1VQ7 - chains 0 and C of the 32 polymer chains in the assembly; structure by X-ray diffraction, 2.50 A resolution.

Chain 0:
Molecule: 23S ribosomal RNA
From: Haloarcula marismortui
Sequence (2922 nucleotides; row label = number of the first residue in the row):
     2 UUGGCUACUAUGCCAGCUGGUGGAUUGCUCGGCUCAGGCGCUGAUGAAGG
    52 ACGUGCCAAGCUGCGAUAAGCCAUGGGGAGCCGCACGGAGGCGAAGAACC
   102 AUGGAUUUCCGAAUGAGAAUCUCUCUAACAAUUGCUUCGCGCAAUGAGGA
   152 ACCCCGAGAACUGAAACAUCUCAGUAUCGGGAGGAACAGAAAACGCAAUG
   202 UGAUGUCGUUAGUAACCGCGAGUGAACGCGAUACAGCCCAAACCGAAGCC
   252 CUCACGGGCAAUGUGGUGUCAGGGCUACCUCUCAUCAGCCGACCGUCUCG
   302 ACGAAGUCUCUUGGAACAGAGCGUGAUACAGGGUGACAACCCCGUACUCG
   352 AGACCAGUACGACGUGCGGUAGUGCCAGAGUAGCGGGGGUUGGAUAUCCC
   402 UCGCGAAUAACGCAGGCAUCGACUGCGAAGGCUAAACACAACCUGAGACC
   452 GAUAGUGAACAAGUAGUGUGAACGAACGCUGCAAAGUACCCUCAGAAGGG
   502 AGGCGAAAUAGAGCAUGAAAUCAGUUGGCGAUCGAGCGACAGGGCAUACA
   552 AGGUCCCUCGACGAAUGACCGACGCGCGAGCGUCCAGUAAGACUCACGGG
   602 AAGCCGAUGUUCUGUCGUACGUUUUGAAAAACGAGCCAGGGAGUGUGUCU
   652 GCAUGGCAAGUCUAACCGGAGUAUCCGGGGAGGCACAGGGAAACCGACAU
   702 GGCCGCAGGGCUUUGCCCGAGGGCCGCCGUCUUCAAGGGCGGGGAGCCAU
   752 GUGGACACGACCCGAAUCCGGACGAUCUACGCAUGGACAAGAUGAAGCGU
   802 GCCGAAAGGCACGUGGAAGUCUGUUAGAGUUGGUGUCCUACAAUACCCUC
   852 UCGUGAUCUAUGUGUAGGGGUGAAAGGCCCAUCGAGUCCGGCAACAGCUG
   902 GUUCCAAUCGAAACAUGUCGAAGCAUGACCUCCGCCGAGGUAGUCUGUGA
   952 GGUAGAGCGACCGAUUGGUGUGUCCGCCUCCGAGAGGAGUCGGCACACCU
  1002 GUCAAACUCCAAACUUACAGACGCCGUUUGACGCGGGGAUUCCGGUGCGC
  1052 GGGGUAAGCCUGUGUACCAGGAGGGGAACAACCCAGAGAUAGGUUAAGGU
  1102 CCCCAAGUGUGGAUUAAGUGUAAUCCUCUGAAGGUGGUCUCGAGCCCUAG
  1152 ACAGCCGGGAGGUGAGCUUAGAAGCAGCUACCCUCUAAGAAAAGCGUAAC
  1202 AGCUUACCGGCCGAGGUUUGAGGCGCCCAAAAUGAUCGGGACUCAAAUCC
  1252 ACCACCGAGACCUGUCCGUACCACUCAUACUGGUAAUCGAGUAGAUUGGC
  1302 GCUCUAAUUGGAUGGAAGUAGGGGUGAAAACUCCUAUGGACCGAUUAGUG
  1352 ACGAAAAUCCUGGCCAUAGUAGCAGCGAUAGUCGGGUGAGAACCCCGACG
  1402 GCCUAAUGGAUAAGGGUUCCUCAGCACUGCUGAUCAGCUGAGGGUUAGCC
  1452 GGUCCUAAGUCAUACCGCAACUCGACUAUGACGAAAUGGGAAACGGGUUA
  1502 AUAUUCCCGUGCCACUAUGCAGUGAAAGUUGACGCCCUGGGGUCGAUCAC
  1552 GCUGGGCAUUCGCCCAGUCGAACCGUCCAACUCCGUGGAAGCCGUAAUGG
  1602 CAGGAAGCGGACGAACGGCGGCAUAGGGAAACGUGAUUCAACCUGGGGCC
  1652 CAUGAAAAGACGAGCAUAGUGUCCGUACCGAGAACCGACACAGGUGUCCA
  1702 UGGCGGCGAAAGCCAAGGCCUGUCGGGAGCAACCAACGUUAGGGAAUUCG
  1752 GCAAGUUAGUCCCGUACCUUCGGAAGAAGGGAUGCCUGCUCCGGAACGGA
  1802 GCAGGUCGCAGUGACUCGGAAGCUCGGACUGUCUAGUAACAACAUAGGUG
  1852 ACCGCAAAUCCGCAAGGACUCGUACGGUCACUGAAUCCUGCCCAGUGCAG
  1902 GUAUCUGAACACCUCGUACAAGAGGACGAAGGACCUGUCAACGGCGGGGG
  1952 UAACUAUGACCCUCUUAAGGUAGCGUAGUACCUUGCCGCAUCAGUAGCGG
  2002 CUUGCAUGAAUGGAUUAACCAGAGCUUCACUGUCCCAACGUUGGGCCCGG
  2052 UGAACUGUACAUUCCAGUGCGGAGUCUGGAGACACCCAGGGGGAAGCGAA
  2102 GACCCUAUGGAGCUUUACUGCAGGCUGUCGCUGAGACGUGGUCGCCGAUG
  2152 UGCAGCAUAGGUAGGAGACACUACACAGGUACCCGCGCUAGCGGGCCACC
  2202 GAGUCAACAGUGAAAUACUACCCGUCGGUGACUGCGACUCUCACUCCGGG
  2252 AGGAGGACACCGAUAGCCGGGCAGUUUGACUGGGGCGGUACGCGCUCGAA
  2302 AAGAUAUCGAGCGCGCCCUAUGGCUAUCUCAGCCGGGACAGAGACCCGGC
  2352 GAAGAGUGCAAGAGCAAAAGAUAGCUUGACAGUGUUCUUCCCAACGAGGA
  2402 ACGCUGACGCGAAAGCGUGGUCUAGCGAACCAAUUAGCCUGCUUGAUGCG
  2452 GGCAAUUGAUGACAGAAAAGCUACCCUAGGGAUAACAGAGUCGUCACUCG
  2502 CAAGAGCACAUAUCGACCGAGUGGCUUGCUACCUCGAUGUCGGUUCCCUC
  2552 CAUCCUGCCCGUGCAGAAGCGGGCAAGGGUGAGGUUGUUCGCCUAUUAAA
  2602 GGAGGUCGUGAGCUGGGUUUAGACCGUCGUGAGACAGGUCGGCUGCUAUC
  2652 UACUGGGUGUGUAAUGGUGUCUGACAAGAACGACCGUAUAGUACGAGAGG
  2702 AACUACGGUUGGUGGCCACUGGUGUACCGGUUGUUCGAGAGAGCACGUGC
  2752 CGGGUAGCCACGCCACACGGGGUAAGAGCUGAACGCAUCUAAGCUCGAAA
  2802 CCCACUUGGAAAAGAGACACCGCCGAGGUCCCGCGUACAAGACGCGGUCG
  2852 AUAGACUCGGGGUGUGCGCGUCGAGGUAACGAGACGUUAAGCCCACGAGC
  2902 ACUAACAGACCAAAGCCAUCAU
Disordered / not traced: 2-9, 126-127, 715, 971-998, 1560, 1952-1963, 2137-2236, 2339-2343, 2665-2666, 2915-2923
Modified residues: 1MA (6-hydro-1-methyladenosine-5'-monophosphate) at position 628, OMU (o2'-methyluridine 5'-monophosphate) at position 2587, OMG (o2'-methylguanosine-5'-monophosphate) at position 2588, UR3 (3-methyluridine-5'-monophoshate) at position 2619, PSU (pseudouridine-5'-monophosphate) at position 2621
Construct notes: modified residue (628, 2587-2588, 2619, 2621)
Metal / ion sites: Na+ site 1 near U12 (its only coordinating residue here); Mg2+ site 1 near G28 (its only coordinating residue here); Na+ site 2: C40, G41, A442; Na+ site 3: G56, A59, G61; Na+ site 4 near U108 (its only coordinating residue here); Mg2+ site 2 near U115 (its only coordinating residue here); Na+ site 5: C130, U146; Na+ site 6: C141, G142; Mg2+ site 3: C162, U2276; K+ site 1: U163, U172; Mg2+ site 4: A165, A167, C168; Na+ site 7: A165, A166, A167; 86 more Mg2+ sites not listed; 61 more Na+ sites not listed; 2 more K+ sites not listed

Chain C:
Molecule: 50S ribosomal protein L4E
From: Haloarcula marismortui
Reference sequence: P12735 (RL4_HALMA); residues 1-246 here = UniProt positions 1-246
Sequence (246 residues; row label = number of the first residue in the row):
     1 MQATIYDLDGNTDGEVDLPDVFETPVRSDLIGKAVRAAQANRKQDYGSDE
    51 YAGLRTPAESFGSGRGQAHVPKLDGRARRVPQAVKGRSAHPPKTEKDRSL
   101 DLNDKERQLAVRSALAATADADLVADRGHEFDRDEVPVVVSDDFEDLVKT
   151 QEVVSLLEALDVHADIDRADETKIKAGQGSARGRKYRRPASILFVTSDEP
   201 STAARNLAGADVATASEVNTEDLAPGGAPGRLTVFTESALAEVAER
Metal / ion sites: Na+ site 1: Asp45, Thr94, Lys96; Na+ site 2: Arg55 (shared with G475(0) of chain 0)

How chain 0 and chain C interact:
Contacting residue pairs - 225 pairs, chain 0 then chain C:
  C29(0) - Gln178(C)  phosphate contact
  U30(0) - Ala181(C)  phosphate contact
  C34(0) - Gly47(C)  hydrogen bond to the sugar
  C34(0) - Ser48(C)  sugar contact
  C34(0) - Asp49(C)  hydrogen bond to the phosphate
  U35(0) - Asp45(C)  hydrogen bond to the sugar
  U35(0) - Tyr46(C)  sugar contact
  U35(0) - Gly47(C)  sugar contact
  U35(0) - Asp49(C)  phosphate contact
  U35(0) - Thr94(C)  hydrogen bond to the phosphate
  C36(0) - Gln44(C)  base contact
  C36(0) - Asp45(C)  sugar contact
  C36(0) - Thr94(C)  sugar contact
  G326(0) - Gln151(C)  phosphate contact
  G326(0) - Asn206(C)  base contact
  A327(0) - Lys149(C)  salt bridge to the phosphate
  A327(0) - Thr150(C)  sugar contact
  A327(0) - Gln151(C)  hydrogen bond to the base
  A327(0) - Val154(C)  base contact
  A327(0) - Asn206(C)  hydrogen bond to the base
  A327(0) - Leu207(C)  base contact
  U328(0) - Val148(C)  sugar contact
  U328(0) - Lys149(C)  salt bridge to the phosphate
  U328(0) - Thr150(C)  hydrogen bond to the phosphate
  U328(0) - Thr202(C)  sugar contact
  U328(0) - Arg205(C)  phosphate contact
  A329(0) - Arg205(C)  salt bridge to the phosphate
  A329(0) - Asn206(C)  phosphate contact
  C330(0) - Asp170(C)  hydrogen bond to the base
  C330(0) - Arg188(C)  base contact
  C330(0) - Asn206(C)  hydrogen bond to the base
  C330(0) - Ala208(C)  base contact
  G332(0) - Tyr186(C)  phosphate contact
  G333(0) - Lys185(C)  phosphate contact
  G333(0) - Tyr186(C)  phosphate contact
  C338(0) - Ile174(C)  sugar contact
  A339(0) - Tyr186(C)  hydrogen bond to the phosphate
  A347(0) - Arg205(C)  hydrogen bond to the sugar
  A447(0) - Gln44(C)  hydrogen bond to the sugar
  G448(0) - Gln44(C)  hydrogen bond to the sugar
  G448(0) - Arg184(C)  sugar contact
  A449(0) - Ala40(C)  base contact
  A449(0) - Lys43(C)  base contact
  A449(0) - Gln44(C)  hydrogen bond to the phosphate
  A449(0) - Arg184(C)  hydrogen bond to the phosphate
  C450(0) - Tyr46(C)  sugar contact
  C450(0) - Arg182(C)  salt bridge to the phosphate
  C450(0) - Arg184(C)  salt bridge to the phosphate
  C451(0) - Arg182(C)  salt bridge to the phosphate
  G452(0) - Gln178(C)  hydrogen bond to the sugar
  G452(0) - Ala181(C)  base contact
  G452(0) - Arg182(C)  hydrogen bond to the base
  U454(0) - Val84(C)  base contact
  A455(0) - Val84(C)  phosphate contact
  A455(0) - Lys85(C)  hydrogen bond to the phosphate
  U457(0) - Ser48(C)  phosphate contact
  U457(0) - Asp49(C)  hydrogen bond to the phosphate
  U457(0) - Ala52(C)  phosphate contact
  U457(0) - Arg55(C)  hydrogen bond to the phosphate
  G458(0) - Tyr51(C)  phosphate contact
  G458(0) - Ala52(C)  phosphate contact
  G458(0) - Gly53(C)  hydrogen bond to the phosphate
  G458(0) - Arg55(C)  salt bridge to the phosphate
  G458(0) - Lys85(C)  hydrogen bond to the phosphate
  A459(0) - Lys85(C)  salt bridge to the phosphate
  C474(0) - Pro57(C)  phosphate contact
  C474(0) - Leu73(C)  phosphate contact
  C474(0) - Asp74(C)  hydrogen bond to the sugar
  G475(0) - Thr56(C)  hydrogen bond to the phosphate
  G475(0) - Pro57(C)  phosphate contact
  G475(0) - Leu73(C)  phosphate contact
  G475(0) - Asp74(C)  sugar contact
  A476(0) - Arg78(C)  salt bridge to the phosphate
  A477(0) - Lys85(C)  salt bridge to the phosphate
  G640(0) - Val84(C)  base contact
  G641(0) - Gln82(C)  hydrogen bond to the base
  G642(0) - Pro81(C)  sugar contact
  G642(0) - Gln82(C)  sugar contact
  A643(0) - Ala89(C)  sugar contact
  A643(0) - His90(C)  phosphate contact
  G644(0) - His90(C)  phosphate contact
  U645(0) - His90(C)  sugar contact
  U645(0) - Lys93(C)  hydrogen bond to the base
  G646(0) - Lys93(C)  hydrogen bond to the sugar
  G646(0) - Glu95(C)  sugar contact
  G646(0) - Lys96(C)  salt bridge to the phosphate
  U647(0) - Glu95(C)  sugar contact
  U647(0) - Lys96(C)  phosphate contact
  U647(0) - Asp97(C)  hydrogen bond to the phosphate
  G656(0) - Arg27(C)  hydrogen bond to the phosphate
  G656(0) - Leu30(C)  sugar contact
  G656(0) - Asn103(C)  base contact
  G656(0) - Glu106(C)  hydrogen bond to the sugar
  G657(0) - Arg27(C)  salt bridge to the phosphate
  G657(0) - Leu30(C)  sugar contact
  G657(0) - Asn103(C)  base contact
  G657(0) - Lys105(C)  sugar contact
  G657(0) - Glu106(C)  sugar contact
  C658(0) - Lys105(C)  hydrogen bond to the sugar
  U662(0) - Lys105(C)  salt bridge to the phosphate
  C663(0) - Asn103(C)  sugar contact
  C663(0) - Lys105(C)  salt bridge to the phosphate
  U664(0) - Leu102(C)  phosphate contact
  U664(0) - Asn103(C)  phosphate contact
  U664(0) - Asp104(C)  hydrogen bond to the phosphate
  G670(0) - Glu217(C)  hydrogen bond to the base
  A671(0) - Glu217(C)  hydrogen bond to the sugar
  G672(0) - Pro200(C)  base contact
  G672(0) - Ala213(C)  base contact
  G672(0) - Thr214(C)  hydrogen bond to the base
  G672(0) - Glu217(C)  base contact
  G672(0) - Val218(C)  hydrogen bond to the base
  G672(0) - Asn219(C)  base contact
  G672(0) - Asp222(C)  hydrogen bond to the base
  A674(0) - Gln44(C)  hydrogen bond to the base
  U675(0) - Ala38(C)  hydrogen bond to the sugar
  U675(0) - Asn41(C)  sugar contact
  U675(0) - Arg42(C)  hydrogen bond to the sugar
  C676(0) - Ala38(C)  phosphate contact
  C676(0) - Asn41(C)  hydrogen bond to the phosphate
  C676(0) - Glu217(C)  base contact
  C676(0) - Asn219(C)  hydrogen bond to the sugar
  C677(0) - Arg107(C)  salt bridge to the phosphate
  C677(0) - Ser216(C)  hydrogen bond to the sugar
  C677(0) - Glu217(C)  sugar contact
  C677(0) - Arg246(C)  hydrogen bond to the phosphate
  G678(0) - Arg107(C)  salt bridge to the phosphate
  G678(0) - Gln108(C)  hydrogen bond to the phosphate
  G678(0) - Arg246(C)  salt bridge to the phosphate
  C749(0) - Asn103(C)  hydrogen bond to the sugar
  A750(0) - Lys33(C)  hydrogen bond to the sugar
  A750(0) - Asp101(C)  hydrogen bond to the sugar
  A750(0) - Asn103(C)  sugar contact
  U751(0) - Leu100(C)  phosphate contact
  U751(0) - Asp101(C)  hydrogen bond to the phosphate
  C762(0) - His90(C)  hydrogen bond to the sugar
  C763(0) - Pro81(C)  sugar contact
  C763(0) - Arg87(C)  phosphate contact
  C763(0) - His90(C)  phosphate contact
  C764(0) - His69(C)  sugar contact
  C764(0) - Val80(C)  phosphate contact
  C764(0) - Pro81(C)  sugar contact
  C764(0) - Gln82(C)  hydrogen bond to the sugar
  C764(0) - Arg87(C)  salt bridge to the phosphate
  G765(0) - His69(C)  hydrogen bond to the sugar
  G765(0) - Pro71(C)  phosphate contact
  G765(0) - Val80(C)  phosphate contact
  A766(0) - Ser60(C)  hydrogen bond to the phosphate
  A766(0) - Gly62(C)  phosphate contact
  A766(0) - His69(C)  phosphate contact
  A767(0) - Gly62(C)  phosphate contact
  C890(0) - Pro57(C)  phosphate contact
  G891(0) - Pro57(C)  phosphate contact
  A894(0) - Leu54(C)  base contact
  A894(0) - Arg87(C)  hydrogen bond to the base
  C1305(0) - Gly177(C)  phosphate contact
  C1305(0) - Gln178(C)  hydrogen bond to the phosphate
  C1305(0) - Gly179(C)  phosphate contact
  C1305(0) - Arg184(C)  hydrogen bond to the phosphate
  U1306(0) - Lys43(C)  sugar contact
  U1306(0) - Lys175(C)  salt bridge to the phosphate
  U1306(0) - Gly179(C)  phosphate contact
  U1306(0) - Arg184(C)  salt bridge to the phosphate
  A1307(0) - Gln39(C)  hydrogen bond to the sugar
  A1307(0) - Lys175(C)  salt bridge to the phosphate
  A1307(0) - Gly226(C)  sugar contact
  A1308(0) - Arg127(C)  hydrogen bond to the phosphate
  A1308(0) - Arg187(C)  salt bridge to the phosphate
  A1308(0) - Pro225(C)  sugar contact
  A1308(0) - Gly226(C)  sugar contact
  A1308(0) - Ala228(C)  sugar contact
  U1309(0) - Arg127(C)  salt bridge to the phosphate
  U1309(0) - Arg168(C)  salt bridge to the phosphate
  U1309(0) - Arg187(C)  salt bridge to the phosphate
  U1309(0) - Pro189(C)  phosphate contact
  U1309(0) - Ala190(C)  hydrogen bond to the phosphate
  U1310(0) - Gly128(C)  phosphate contact
  U1310(0) - Arg168(C)  salt bridge to the phosphate
  U1310(0) - Lys173(C)  base contact
  U1310(0) - Arg187(C)  base contact
  G1311(0) - Lys173(C)  base contact
  C1342(0) - Ile174(C)  hydrogen bond to the base
  C1343(0) - Ile174(C)  hydrogen bond to the base
  C1343(0) - Lys175(C)  phosphate contact
  C1343(0) - Ala176(C)  phosphate contact
  C1343(0) - Gly177(C)  hydrogen bond to the phosphate
  G1344(0) - Lys173(C)  hydrogen bond to the base
  G1344(0) - Ala176(C)  phosphate contact
  A1348(0) - Arg36(C)  hydrogen bond to the sugar
  G1349(0) - Arg36(C)  salt bridge to the phosphate
  G1351(0) - Tyr46(C)  sugar contact
  G1351(0) - Lys96(C)  salt bridge to the phosphate
  A1352(0) - Tyr46(C)  hydrogen bond to the phosphate
  A1352(0) - Ser48(C)  base contact
  A1352(0) - Ser88(C)  hydrogen bond to the base
  A1352(0) - His90(C)  sugar contact
  A1352(0) - Pro91(C)  sugar contact
  A1352(0) - Pro92(C)  base contact
  A1358(0) - Gln82(C)  base contact
  U1359(0) - Ser63(C)  hydrogen bond to the base
  U1359(0) - Gly66(C)  base contact
  U1359(0) - Gln67(C)  hydrogen bond to the base
  U1359(0) - Ala68(C)  base contact
  U1359(0) - His69(C)  hydrogen bond to the base
  C1360(0) - Ala68(C)  phosphate contact
  C1360(0) - Val70(C)  sugar contact
  C1360(0) - Gln82(C)  hydrogen bond to the sugar
  C1361(0) - Ala68(C)  phosphate contact
  C1361(0) - Val70(C)  sugar contact
  C1361(0) - Ala77(C)  phosphate contact
  C1361(0) - Gln82(C)  sugar contact
  C1361(0) - Ala83(C)  sugar contact
  C1361(0) - Val84(C)  hydrogen bond to the sugar
  U1362(0) - Arg76(C)  hydrogen bond to the phosphate
  U1362(0) - Ala77(C)  hydrogen bond to the phosphate
  U1362(0) - Val84(C)  sugar contact
  G1363(0) - Arg76(C)  salt bridge to the phosphate
  A2100(0) - Gly64(C)  hydrogen bond to the phosphate
  A2100(0) - Arg65(C)  phosphate contact
  A2100(0) - Gly66(C)  phosphate contact
  A2101(0) - Ser63(C)  sugar contact
  A2101(0) - Gly64(C)  hydrogen bond to the phosphate
  A2101(0) - Arg65(C)  phosphate contact
  A2101(0) - Gly66(C)  hydrogen bond to the phosphate
  A2101(0) - Gln67(C)  phosphate contact
Interface residues without a listed pair, chain 0 (96 interface residues in all): C348, G456, G467, G680, G752, G760, A761, G892, A1345, A2479
Interface residues without a listed pair, chain C (119 interface residues in all): Asp29, Ala37, Phe61, Lys72, Gly75, Arg79, Leu109, Thr172, Gly183, Ala203, Val212, Glu221

Summary:
Chain 0 and chain C form an interface of 96 and 119 residues respectively, with 76 hydrogen bonds and 29 salt
bridges. Polar pairs include A327(0)-Gln151(C), A327(0)-Asn206(C) and C330(0)-Asp170(C). C40(0), G41(0) and
A442(0) coordinate Na+ site 2.
Chain 0 is 23S ribosomal RNA and chain C is 50S ribosomal protein L4E, both from Haloarcula marismortui; the
structure, The structure of the transition state analogue "DCA" bound to the large ribosomal subunit of
haloarcula ..., was determined by X-ray diffraction, deposited together with 1VQ6 and 1VQN.
